PDB entry 5XYM | electron microscopy, 3.08 A resolution | chains A and C of the 31 polymer chains in the assembly

[Chain A]
Molecule: 23S RNA
Organism: Mycobacterium smegmatis (strain ATCC 700084 / mc(2)155)
Sequence (3164 nucleotides; each row starts with the number of its first residue):
     1 UUGUAAGUGUUUAAGGGCGCAUGGUGGAUGCCUUGGCACUGGGAGCCGAU
    51 GAAGGACGUAGGAGGCUGCGAUAAGCCUCGGGGAGCUGUCAACCGAGCGU
   101 UGAUCCGAGGAUGUCCGAAUGGGGAAACCCGGCACGAGUGAUGUCGUGUC
   151 ACCAGGCGCUGAAUAUAUAGGCGUCUGGGGGGAACGCGGGGAAGUGAAAC
   201 AUCUCAGUACCCGUAGGAAGAGAAAACAAAAUGUGAUUCCGUGAGUAGUG
   251 GCGAGCGAAAGCGGAGGAUGGCUAAACCGUAUGCAUGUGAUACCGGGUAG
   301 GGGUUGUGUGUGCGGGGUUGUGGGACCUAUCUUUCCGGCUCUACCUGGCU
   351 GGAGGGCAGUGAGAAAAUGUUGUGGUUAGCGGAAAUGGCUUGGGAUGGCC
   401 UGCCGUAGACGGUGAGAGCCCGGUACGUGAAAACCCGACGUCUGUCUUGA
   451 UGGUGUUCCCGAGUAGCAGCGGGCCCGUGGAAUCUGCUGUGAAUCUGCCG
   501 GGACCACCCGGUAAGCCUGAAUACUUCCCAGUGACCGAUAGCGGAUUAGU
   551 ACCGUGAGGGAAUGGUGAAAAGUACCCCGGGAGGGGAGUGAAAGAGUACC
   601 UGAAACCGUGCGCUUACAAUCCGUCAGAGCCCUCGACGUGUCGUGGGGUG
   651 AUGGCGUGCCUUUUGAAGAAUGAGCCUGCGAGUCAGGGACAUGUCGCGAG
   701 GUUAACCCGGGUGGGGUAGCCGCAGCGAAAGCGAGUCUGAAUAGGGCGUA
   751 UCCACACAAGAGUGUGUGGUGUAGUGGUGUGUUCUGGACCCGAAGCGGAG
   801 UGAUCUACCCAUGGCCAGGGUGAAGCGCGGGUAAGACCGCGUGGAGGCCC
   851 GAACCCACUUAGGUUGAAGACUGAGGGGAUGAGCUGUGGGUAGGGGUGAA
   901 AGGCCAAUCAAACUCCGUGAUAGCUGGUUCUCCCCGAAAUGCAUUUAGGU
   951 GCAGCGUCGCAUGUUUCUUGCCGGAGGUAGAGCUACUGGAUGGCCGAUGG
  1001 GCCCCACAGGGUUACUGACGUCAGCCAAACUCCGAAUGCCGGUAAGUCCA
  1051 AGAGUGCGGCAGUGGGACGGCGGGGGAUAAGCUCCGUGCGUCGAGAGGGA
  1101 AACAGCCCAGAUCGCCGGCUAAGGCCCCUAAGCGUGUGCUAAGUGGAAAA
  1151 GGAUGUGCAGUCGCGAAGACAACCAGGAGGUUGGCUUAGAAGCAGCCACC
  1201 CUUGAAAGAGUGCGUAAUAGCUCACUGGUCAAGUGAUUGUGCGCCGAUAA
  1251 UGUAGCGGGGCUCAAGCACACCGCCGAAGCCGCGGCAGCCAACGUGUUGG
  1301 CUGGGUAGGGGAGCGUCCUGCAUCCGGUGAAGCCGCCGAGUGAUCGAGUG
  1351 GUGGAGGGUGUGGGAGUGAGAAUGCAGGCAUGAGUAGCGAUUAGGCAAGU
  1401 GAGAACCUUGCCCGCCGAAAGACCAAGGGUUCCUGGGCCAGGCCAGUCCG
  1451 CCCAGGGUGAGUCGGGACCUAAGGCGAGGCCGACAGGCGUAGUCGAUGGA
  1501 CAACGGGUUGAUAUUCCCGUACCCGUGUAUGUGCGUCCAUGAUGAAUCAG
  1551 CGGUACUAACCAUCCAAAACCACCGUGACCGCACCUUUCGGGGUGUGGCG
  1601 UUGGUGGGGCUGCAUGGGACCUUCGUUGGUAGUAGUCAAGCGAUGGGGUG
  1651 ACGCAGGAAGGUAGCCGUACCGGUCAGUGGUAAUACCGGGGUAAGCCUGU
  1701 AGGGAGUCAGAUAGGUAAAUCCGUCUGGCAUAUAUCCUGAGAGGUGAUGC
  1751 AUAGCCGAGUGAGGCGAAUUCGGUGAUCCUAUGCUGCCGAGAAAAGCCUC
  1801 UAGCGAGGACAUACACGGCCCGUACCCCAAACCAACACAGGUGGUCAGGU
  1851 AGAGAAUACUAAGGCGUACGAGUGAACUAUGGUUAAGGAACUCGGCAAAA
  1901 UGCCCCCGUAACUUCGGGAGAAGGGGGACCCACAUGGCGUGUAAGCCUUU
  1951 ACGGCCCAAGCGUGAGUGGGUGGCACAAACCAGUGAGAAGCGACUGUUUA
  2001 CUAAAAACACAGGUCCGUGCGAAGUCGCAAGACGAUGUAUACGGACUGAC
  2051 GCCUGCCCGGUGCUGGAAGGUUAAGAGGACCCGUUAACUCCCUUUGGGGG
  2101 UGAAGCGGAGAAUUUAAGCCCCAGUAAACGGCGGUGGUAACUAUAACCAU
  2151 CCUAAGGUAGCGAAAUUCCUUGUCGGGUAAGUUCCGACCUGCACGAAUGG
  2201 CGUAACGACUUCUCAACUGUCUCAACCAUAGACUCGGCGAAAUUGCACUA
  2251 CGAGUAAAGAUGCUCGUUACGCGCGGCAGGACGAAAAGACCCCGGGACCU
  2301 UCACUACAACUUGGUAUUGGUGCUCGAUACGGUUUGUGUAGGAUAGGUGG
  2351 GAGACUGUGAAGCUCACACGCCAGUGUGGGUGGAGUCGUUGUUGAAAUAC
  2401 CACUCUGAUCGUAUUGGGCCUCUAACCUCGGACCGUAUAUCCGGUUCAGG
  2451 GACAGUGCCUGGUGGGUAGUUUAACUGGGGCGGUUGCCUCCUAAAAUGUA
  2501 ACGGAGGCGCCCAAAGGUUCCCUCAACCUGGACGGCAAUCAGGUGUUGAG
  2551 UGUAAGUGCACAAGGGAGCUUGACUGCGAGACGGACAUGUCGAGCAGGGA
  2601 CGAAAGUCGGGACUAGUGAUCCGGCACCUCUGAGUGGAAGGGGUGUCGCU
  2651 CAACGGAUAAAAGGUACCCCGGGGAUAACAGGCUGAUCUUCCCCAAGAGU
  2701 CCAUAUCGACGGGAUGGUUUGGCACCUCGAUGUCGGCUCGUCGCAUCCUG
  2751 GGGCUGGAGCAGGUCCCAAGGGUUGGGCUGUUCGCCCAUUAAAGCGGCAC
  2801 GCGAGCUGGGUUUAGAACGUCGUGAGACAGUUCGGUCUCUAUCCGCCGCG
  2851 CGCGUCAGAAGCUUGAGGAAACCUGUCCCUAGUACGAGAGGACCGGGACG
  2901 GACGAACCUCUGGUAUACCAGUUGUCCCACCAGGGGCACGGCUGGAUAGC
  2951 CACGUUCGGACAGGAUAACCGCUGAAAGCAUCUAAGCGGGAAACCUCUUC
  3001 CAAGACCAGGCUUCUCACCCUCUAGGAGGGAUAAGGCCCCCCGCAGACCA
  3051 CGGGAUUGAUAGACCAGACCUGGAAGCCUAGUAAUAGGUGCAGGGAACUG
  3101 GCACUAACCGGCCGAAAACUUACAACACCCCAUAAUCGUUGUAAGAAGAA
  3151 AACAUUGACGCACC
Disordered / not traced: 1-5, 161, 280-311, 326-372, 440-457, 638-643, 996-1017, 1163-1232, 1293-1296, 1529-1638, 1678, 1709, 1730-1733, 1758-1764, 1806-1812, 1944-1958, 2090-2099, 2328-2415, 2438, 3109, 3116-3164
Ion coordination: Mg2+ site 1 near G16 (its only coordinating residue here); Mg2+ site 2: C31, G1357; Mg2+ site 3 near U72 (its only coordinating residue here); Mg2+ site 4 near U120 (its only coordinating residue here); Mg2+ site 5: A199, C200; Mg2+ site 6 near A383 (its only coordinating residue here); Mg2+ site 7: U483, G500; Mg2+ site 8: G502, G2634; Mg2+ site 9 near G541 (its only coordinating residue here); Mg2+ site 10: G541, G544; Mg2+ site 11: C600, U601; Mg2+ site 12: C621, C2263; 96 more Mg2+ sites not listed

[Chain C]
Protein: 50S ribosomal protein L2
Organism: Mycobacterium smegmatis (strain ATCC 700084 / mc(2)155)
UniProtKB: A0QSD4 (RL2_MYCS2); numbering as in UniProt (aligned over 1-278)
Chain sequence (278 residues; each row starts with the number of its first residue):
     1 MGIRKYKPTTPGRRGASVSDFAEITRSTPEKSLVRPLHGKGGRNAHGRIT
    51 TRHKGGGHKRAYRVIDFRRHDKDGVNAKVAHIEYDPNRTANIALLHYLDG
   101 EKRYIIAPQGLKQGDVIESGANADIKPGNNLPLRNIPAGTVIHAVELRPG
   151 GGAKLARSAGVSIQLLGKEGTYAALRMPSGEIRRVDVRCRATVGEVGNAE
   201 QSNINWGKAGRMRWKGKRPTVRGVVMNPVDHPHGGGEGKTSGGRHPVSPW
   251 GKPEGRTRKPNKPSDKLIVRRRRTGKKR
Disordered / not traced: 1, 275-278

[Interface between chain A and chain C]
Pairs across the interface (276; chain A residue first):
  C808(A) with Arg43(C), hydrogen bond to the sugar; Arg218(C), phosphate contact
  C809(A) with Lys40(C), sugar contact; Gly41(C), sugar contact; Arg43(C), hydrogen bond to the sugar; Gly55(C), phosphate contact; Gly56(C), phosphate contact; Arg218(C), salt bridge to the phosphate
  C810(A) with Gly39(C), phosphate contact; Gly55(C), phosphate contact; Gly56(C), hydrogen bond to the phosphate
  A811(A) with His38(C), phosphate contact; Gly39(C), hydrogen bond to the phosphate
  U812(A) with Lys59(C), salt bridge to the phosphate
  A823(A) with Lys7(C), phosphate contact
  A824(A) with Arg4(C), sugar contact; Lys7(C), salt bridge to the phosphate
  A845(A) with Arg13(C), hydrogen bond to the sugar
  G846(A) with Arg13(C), sugar contact
  G847(A) with Thr10(C), hydrogen bond to the phosphate; Pro11(C), phosphate contact; Arg13(C), salt bridge to the phosphate; Lys208(C), salt bridge to the phosphate; Ala209(C), hydrogen bond to the base; Gly210(C), hydrogen bond to the base
  C848(A) with Thr10(C), sugar contact
  A882(A) with Lys208(C), salt bridge to the phosphate; Ala209(C), base contact; Gly210(C), sugar contact; Arg213(C), hydrogen bond to the base; Trp214(C), hydrogen bond to the phosphate; Pro219(C), base contact
  G890(A) with Arg43(C), base contact; Gly47(C), sugar contact
  U891(A) with His46(C), sugar contact; Gly47(C), sugar contact; Arg48(C), phosphate contact
  A892(A) with Arg48(C), salt bridge to the phosphate
  G893(A) with Arg48(C), salt bridge to the phosphate
  G895(A) with Arg48(C), hydrogen bond to the sugar
  G896(A) with Arg48(C), sugar contact
  U897(A) with Gly47(C), phosphate contact; Arg48(C), phosphate contact; Ile49(C), hydrogen bond to the phosphate
  G898(A) with Ile49(C), phosphate contact; Arg218(C), salt bridge to the phosphate; Asp230(C), hydrogen bond to the base
  A899(A) with Arg213(C), base contact; Arg218(C), salt bridge to the phosphate; Pro219(C), sugar contact; Val221(C), sugar contact
  A900(A) with Val221(C), base contact; Val225(C), sugar contact; Met226(C), base contact; Asp230(C), base contact
  A901(A) with Val225(C), phosphate contact
  G902(A) with Asn227(C), hydrogen bond to the sugar; Val229(C), base contact
  A1472(A) with His38(C), sugar contact
  G1473(A) with His38(C), salt bridge to the phosphate
  C1488(A) with His46(C), phosphate contact
  G1489(A) with Ala45(C), phosphate contact
  U1649(A) with Lys31(C), phosphate contact
  G1650(A) with Lys31(C), hydrogen bond to the base
  A1651(A) with Lys31(C), base contact
  A1713(A) with Lys72(C), sugar contact; Val75(C), base contact; Leu98(C), base contact; Asp99(C), sugar contact
  G1714(A) with Lys72(C), sugar contact; Asp99(C), sugar contact; Glu101(C), sugar contact
  G1723(A) with Asp99(C), hydrogen bond to the base; Gly100(C), hydrogen bond to the sugar; Lys102(C), phosphate contact
  U1724(A) with His96(C), sugar contact; Tyr97(C), sugar contact; Leu98(C), hydrogen bond to the sugar; Gly100(C), sugar contact; Lys102(C), salt bridge to the phosphate
  C1725(A) with Lys78(C), salt bridge to the phosphate
  C1788(A) with Arg4(C), salt bridge to the phosphate; Tyr6(C), phosphate contact; Val18(C), sugar contact
  G1789(A) with His58(C), sugar contact; Trp206(C), phosphate contact; Arg211(C), salt bridge to the phosphate; Trp214(C), stacking on the base
  A1790(A) with Phe21(C), base contact; Ser27(C), base contact; His58(C), sugar contact; Arg60(C), salt bridge to the phosphate; Arg63(C), hydrogen bond to the sugar; Tyr84(C), stacking on the base; Pro86(C), phosphate contact
  G1791(A) with His58(C), hydrogen bond to the base; Lys59(C), sugar contact; Arg60(C), sugar contact; Ala61(C), hydrogen bond to the phosphate; Arg63(C), salt bridge to the phosphate; Pro86(C), phosphate contact
  A1792(A) with Pro36(C), sugar contact; Lys59(C), hydrogen bond to the sugar; Ala61(C), phosphate contact
  A1793(A) with Pro36(C), sugar contact
  U1914(A) with Arg14(C), hydrogen bond to the sugar
  G1916(A) with Lys7(C), salt bridge to the phosphate; Pro8(C), sugar contact; Thr9(C), sugar contact; Arg14(C), hydrogen bond to the base
  C1994(A) with Pro11(C), base contact; Gly12(C), base contact
  C2008(A) with Arg222(C), salt bridge to the phosphate; Val225(C), sugar contact
  A2009(A) with Pro219(C), phosphate contact; Thr220(C), phosphate contact; Val221(C), phosphate contact; Arg222(C), salt bridge to the phosphate
  C2010(A) with Ala209(C), sugar contact; Pro219(C), phosphate contact; Thr220(C), hydrogen bond to the phosphate
  A2011(A) with Asn205(C), hydrogen bond to the sugar; Gly207(C), hydrogen bond to the sugar; Lys208(C), sugar contact; Met212(C), phosphate contact
  G2012(A) with Asn205(C), phosphate contact; Trp206(C), phosphate contact
  G2017(A) with Arg256(C), salt bridge to the phosphate; Thr257(C), hydrogen bond to the sugar; Arg272(C), salt bridge to the phosphate
  U2018(A) with Arg256(C), salt bridge to the phosphate; Thr257(C), hydrogen bond to the phosphate; Arg258(C), hydrogen bond to the phosphate; Arg272(C), salt bridge to the phosphate
  G2019(A) with Lys154(C), base contact; Leu155(C), base contact; Met177(C), sugar contact; Pro178(C), base contact; Ser179(C), hydrogen bond to the base; Glu181(C), hydrogen bond to the sugar; Arg183(C), hydrogen bond to the phosphate; Arg258(C), salt bridge to the phosphate
  C2020(A) with Leu147(C), sugar contact; Lys154(C), sugar contact; Arg183(C), salt bridge to the phosphate; Arg258(C), salt bridge to the phosphate; Lys262(C), phosphate contact; Ser264(C), hydrogen bond to the phosphate
  G2021(A) with Lys154(C), salt bridge to the phosphate
  A2023(A) with Thr257(C), phosphate contact; Lys262(C), salt bridge to the phosphate
  G2024(A) with Thr50(C), base contact; Thr51(C), base contact; Trp250(C), sugar contact; Thr257(C), phosphate contact
  U2025(A) with Ile49(C), sugar contact; Thr50(C), hydrogen bond to the sugar; Trp250(C), sugar contact; Lys252(C), salt bridge to the phosphate
  C2026(A) with Asn44(C), hydrogen bond to the base; His46(C), hydrogen bond to the sugar; Arg48(C), sugar contact
  G2027(A) with His46(C), sugar contact
  G2031(A) with His46(C), base contact
  A2032(A) with Asn44(C), hydrogen bond to the sugar; Ala45(C), hydrogen bond to the sugar
  C2033(A) with Lys40(C), salt bridge to the phosphate; Gly42(C), hydrogen bond to the sugar; Arg43(C), hydrogen bond to the sugar; Thr50(C), hydrogen bond to the base; Thr51(C), sugar contact
  G2034(A) with Lys40(C), phosphate contact; Thr51(C), sugar contact; Lys54(C), phosphate contact
  A2035(A) with Lys54(C), salt bridge to the phosphate
  U2036(A) with Arg35(C), base contact; Leu37(C), phosphate contact; Tyr62(C), stacking on the base
  G2037(A) with Tyr62(C), hydrogen bond to the phosphate; Arg88(C), salt bridge to the phosphate; Arg157(C), salt bridge to the phosphate
  U2038(A) with Arg88(C), phosphate contact; Thr89(C), phosphate contact; Lys154(C), hydrogen bond to the sugar; Leu155(C), sugar contact; Ala156(C), hydrogen bond to the sugar; Arg157(C), salt bridge to the phosphate; Ser158(C), phosphate contact
  A2039(A) with Ala156(C), hydrogen bond to the phosphate; Arg157(C), hydrogen bond to the phosphate; Ser158(C), hydrogen bond to the phosphate; Val161(C), phosphate contact; Pro178(C), sugar contact; Ser179(C), hydrogen bond to the sugar; Arg272(C), base contact
  U2040(A) with Ser158(C), hydrogen bond to the sugar; Ala159(C), hydrogen bond to the sugar; Gly160(C), base contact; Ala199(C), base contact; Gln201(C), hydrogen bond to the phosphate; Ser202(C), hydrogen bond to the base
  A2041(A) with Thr89(C), sugar contact; Ser158(C), sugar contact; Gln201(C), hydrogen bond to the phosphate
  C2042(A) with Lys54(C), phosphate contact
  G2043(A) with Thr51(C), sugar contact; Lys54(C), salt bridge to the phosphate
  G2044(A) with Arg52(C), salt bridge to the phosphate; His53(C), salt bridge to the phosphate; Val247(C), sugar contact; Ser248(C), sugar contact; Pro249(C), phosphate contact; Glu254(C), base contact
  A2045(A) with Arg52(C), salt bridge to the phosphate; His231(C), salt bridge to the phosphate; His233(C), hydrogen bond to the phosphate; Val247(C), sugar contact; Pro249(C), phosphate contact
  C2046(A) with Arg222(C), phosphate contact; Gly223(C), hydrogen bond to the phosphate; Val224(C), hydrogen bond to the phosphate; His233(C), salt bridge to the phosphate
  U2047(A) with Arg222(C), salt bridge to the phosphate; Val224(C), phosphate contact
  G2048(A) with Arg222(C), hydrogen bond to the base
  U2061(A) with His245(C), hydrogen bond to the base
  G2062(A) with His245(C), sugar contact
  C2063(A) with Gly255(C), phosphate contact
  U2064(A) with Gly255(C), phosphate contact; Arg256(C), hydrogen bond to the phosphate
  G2065(A) with Arg256(C), salt bridge to the phosphate
  A2128(A) with Pro246(C), sugar contact
  C2129(A) with Ser241(C), phosphate contact; Arg244(C), sugar contact; His245(C), hydrogen bond to the base
  G2130(A) with Ser241(C), phosphate contact
  U2198(A) with Lys239(C), base contact; Thr240(C), base contact; Ser241(C), sugar contact
  G2199(A) with Lys239(C), phosphate contact
  A2204(A) with Arg14(C), base contact
  C2299(A) with Pro228(C), phosphate contact; Val229(C), sugar contact
  U2300(A) with Pro228(C), phosphate contact
  U2301(A) with Arg244(C), salt bridge to the phosphate
  U2311(A) with Lys259(C), salt bridge to the phosphate; Pro260(C), sugar contact
  U2428(A) with Arg148(C), hydrogen bond to the base
  G2430(A) with Arg148(C), hydrogen bond to the sugar; Pro149(C), hydrogen bond to the sugar; Gly150(C), sugar contact; Gly151(C), sugar contact
  G2431(A) with Gly150(C), sugar contact
  A2448(A) with Arg148(C), base contact; Arg188(C), hydrogen bond to the sugar
  G2449(A) with Arg188(C), salt bridge to the phosphate
  G2450(A) with Tyr172(C), hydrogen bond to the phosphate
  G2451(A) with Lys266(C), phosphate contact
  A2454(A) with Pro263(C), sugar contact
  G2465(A) with Arg244(C), sugar contact
  G2466(A) with Arg244(C), salt bridge to the phosphate; Trp250(C), sugar contact; Gly251(C), sugar contact
  A2817(A) with Gly238(C), phosphate contact; Lys239(C), phosphate contact
  C2818(A) with Gly238(C), phosphate contact; Lys239(C), hydrogen bond to the phosphate
  U2823(A) with Gly243(C), sugar contact
  G2824(A) with Gly243(C), sugar contact
  A2825(A) with Gly234(C), phosphate contact; Gly235(C), phosphate contact; Gly236(C), phosphate contact
  G2826(A) with Gly235(C), phosphate contact; Gly236(C), hydrogen bond to the phosphate; Glu237(C), hydrogen bond to the base
  A2827(A) with Glu237(C), base contact
Also at the interface, not in a pair above, chain A (121 interface residues in all): A911, G1648, G1653, C1787, A1993, A2007, C2016, A2022, C2298, U2312, A2432
Also at the interface, not in a pair above, chain C (150 interface residues in all): Pro29, Ser32, Val34, Gly57, Phe67, Arg68, Asn87, Glu200, Ile204, Lys217, Pro232, Gly242, Asn261, Ile268, Arg271, Arg273

[Overview]
121 residues of chain A face 150 of chain C across their interface, with 69 hydrogen bonds, 47 salt bridges
and 3 aromatic stacking contacts. Polar contacts include G847(A)-Ala209(C), G847(A)-Gly210(C) and
A882(A)-Arg213(C). C31(A) and G1357(A) form the Mg2+ site 2.
Chain A is 23S RNA and chain C is 50S ribosomal protein L2, both from Mycobacterium smegmatis (strain ATCC
700084 / mc(2)155); the structure, Large subunit of Mycobacterium smegmatis, was determined by electron
microscopy together with 5XYU from the same study.
